PDB entry 6GUF | X-ray diffraction, 2.65 A resolution | chains A and B

== Chain A ==
Protein: Cyclin-dependent kinase 2
From: Homo sapiens
Notes: EC 2.7.11.22
UniProt: P24941 (CDK2_HUMAN); residues 1-298 here = UniProt positions 1-298
Amino-acid sequence (302 residues; numbered -3 to 298; the number before each row is that of its first residue; numbers below 1 keep their minus sign (Gly-3 is residue -3)):
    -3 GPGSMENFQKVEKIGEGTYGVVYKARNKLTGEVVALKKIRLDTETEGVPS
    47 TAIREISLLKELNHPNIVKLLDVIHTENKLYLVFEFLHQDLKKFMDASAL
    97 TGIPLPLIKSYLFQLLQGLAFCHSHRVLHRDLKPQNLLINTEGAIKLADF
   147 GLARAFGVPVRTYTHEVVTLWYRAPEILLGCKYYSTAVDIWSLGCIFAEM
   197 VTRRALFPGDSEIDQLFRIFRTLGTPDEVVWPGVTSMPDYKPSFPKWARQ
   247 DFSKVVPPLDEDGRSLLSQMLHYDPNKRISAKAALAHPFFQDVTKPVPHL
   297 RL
Unresolved in the structure: -3 to -1, 38-40
Sequence notes: expression tag (-3 to 0)
Modified / non-standard residues: Thr160 (phosphothreonine; TPO)
Ligand contacts: 23D (N2-[(1R,2S)-2-aminocyclohexyl]-N6-(3-chlorophenyl)-9-ethyl-9H-purine-2,6-diamine): Ile10, Gly11, Glu12, Val18, Ala31, Val64, Phe80, Glu81, Phe82, Leu83, His84, Gln85, Asp86, Lys89, Gln131, Leu134
UniProt features mapped onto this chain:
  - active site: Asp127 (Proton acceptor)
  - binding site (ATP): Ile10 to Val18, Lys33, Glu81 to Leu83, Asp86, Lys129 to Asn132, Asp145
  - binding site (Mg(2+)): Asn132, Asp145
  - site (CDK7 binding): Lys9, Lys88, Lys89, Leu166
  - modified residue: Met1 (N-acetylmethionine), Lys6 (N6-acetyllysine), Thr14 (Phosphothreonine), Tyr15 (Phosphotyrosine), Tyr19 (Phosphotyrosine), Thr160 (Phosphothreonine)
  - natural variant: Pro45 (P45L: In a glioblastoma multiforme sample)
  - mutagenesis: Lys9 (K9F: Reduced phosphorylation by CAK), Thr14 (T14A: 2-fold increase in activity), Tyr15 (Y15F: 2-fold increase in activity), Lys88 to Lys89 (Reduced phosphorylation by CAK), Thr160 (T160A: Abolishes activity), Leu166 (L166R: Reduced phosphorylation by CAK and reduced kinase activity)
From the paper describing this entry:
  - post-translational modification sites: Thr160 (citing earlier work)

== Chain B ==
Protein: Cyclin-A2
From: Bos taurus
UniProt: P30274 (CCNA2_BOVIN); residues 172-432 here correspond to UniProt positions 170-430 (UniProt number = residue number - 2)
Amino-acid sequence (268 residues; numbered 171 to 438; the number before each row is that of its first residue):
   171 GVNEVPDYHEDIHTYLREMEVKCKPKVGYMKKQPDITNSMRAILVDWLVE
   221 VGEEYKLQNETLHLAVNYIDRFLSSMSVLRGKLQLVGTAAMLLASKFEEI
   271 YPPEVAEFVYITDDTYTKKQVLRMEHLVLKVLAFDLAAPTINQFLTQYFL
   321 HQQPANCKVESLAMFLGELSLIDADPYLKYLPSVIAAAAFHLALYTVTGQ
   371 SWPESLVQKTGYTLETLKPCLLDLHQTYLRAPQHAQQSIREKYKNSKYHG
   421 VSLLNPPETLNVHHHHHH
Unresolved in the structure: 171, 433-438
Sequence notes: expression tag (171, 433-438)

== Chain A / chain B interface ==
Pairs across the interface (63; chain A residue first):
  Thr41(A) with Lys288(B), hydrogen bond (backbone-side chain)
  Glu42(A) with Lys266(B), hydrogen bond (backbone-side chain); Glu274(B); Val275(B), hydrogen bond (side chain-backbone)
  Gly43(A) with Lys266(B); Glu295(B)
  Val44(A) with Lys266(B), hydrogen bond (backbone-side chain); Glu295(B), hydrogen bond (backbone-side chain)
  Ser46(A) with Lys266(B)
  Ile49(A) with Lys266(B); Leu306(B), hydrophobic
  Arg50(A) with Phe267(B), hydrogen bond (side chain-backbone); Glu269(B)
  Ile52(A) with Phe304(B), hydrophobic
  Ser53(A) with Phe267(B); Phe304(B); Leu306(B)
  Lys56(A) with Ala303(B), hydrogen bond (side chain-backbone); Asp305(B)
  Glu57(A) with Tyr185(B), hydrogen bond; Met189(B); Ala307(B)
  His71(A) with His296(B), hydrogen bond; Phe304(B)
  Glu73(A) with His296(B)
  Ala116(A) with Tyr178(B)
  His119(A) with Tyr178(B); Ile182(B)
  Ser120(A) with Tyr178(B); Asp181(B), hydrogen bond; Ile182(B)
  His121(A) with Tyr185(B)
  Arg122(A) with Ile182(B); Tyr185(B); Ala307(B), hydrogen bond (side chain-backbone)
  Arg150(A) with Glu268(B), salt bridge
  Phe152(A) with Ile182(B), hydrophobic
  Val154(A) with Glu174(B); Thr316(B), hydrogen bond (backbone-side chain); Gln317(B), hydrogen bond (backbone-backbone)
  Pro155(A) with Asn173(B); Thr316(B)
  Val156(A) with Asn173(B), hydrogen bond (backbone-backbone)
  Arg157(A) with Gln228(B); Glu230(B); Glu268(B), salt bridge
  Thr158(A) with Ile270(B)
  Tyr159(A) with Ile270(B)
  Thr160(A) with Glu269(B); Ile270(B)
  Tyr179(A) with Asn173(B)
  Ser181(A) with Val172(B), hydrogen bond (side chain-backbone); Asn173(B); Val175(B)
  Thr182(A) with Val175(B)
  Pro271(A) with Val172(B)
  Asn272(A) with Val172(B), hydrogen bond (side chain-backbone)
  Ser276(A) with Asp177(B), hydrogen bond; Tyr178(B)
  Ala277(A) with Tyr178(B), hydrogen bond (backbone-side chain)
  Lys278(A) with Asp177(B), hydrogen bond (side chain-backbone); Tyr178(B), hydrogen bond (backbone-side chain); Asp181(B), salt bridge
Other interface residues (no listed pair), chain A (43 interface residues in all): Leu37, Leu54, Val69, Leu76, Ala151, Tyr180, Ala183, Ala279
Other interface residues (no listed pair), chain B (36 interface residues in all): His179, Leu186, Leu263, Leu292, Leu299, Gln313, Leu320

== Overview ==
43 residues of chain A face 36 of chain B across their interface, with 20 hydrogen bonds and 3 salt bridges.
Among the polar pairs are Arg150(A)-Glu268(B), Arg157(A)-Glu268(B) and Lys278(A)-Asp181(B). Bound to chain A:
compound 23D. The paper reports a modification site at Thr160(A).
Here chain A is Cyclin-dependent kinase 2 (Homo sapiens) and chain B is Cyclin-A2 (Bos taurus). Entry 6GUF
(CDK2/CyclinA in complex with CGP74514A) was determined by X-ray diffraction, deposited together with 6GU2,
6GU3, 6GU4, 6GU6, 6GU7, 6GUB, 6GUC and 6GUE.
